PDB entry 9BUC | electron microscopy, 3.40 A resolution | chains B and G of the 6 polymer chains in the assembly

== Chain B ==
Name: Guanine nucleotide-binding protein G(I)/G(S)/G(T) subunit beta-1
Organism: Homo sapiens
UniProtKB: P62873 (GBB1_HUMAN); residue numbers follow UniProt; this construct covers 2-340
Amino-acid sequence (350 residues; each row starts with the number of its first residue; numbers below 1 keep their minus sign (Met-9 is residue -9)):
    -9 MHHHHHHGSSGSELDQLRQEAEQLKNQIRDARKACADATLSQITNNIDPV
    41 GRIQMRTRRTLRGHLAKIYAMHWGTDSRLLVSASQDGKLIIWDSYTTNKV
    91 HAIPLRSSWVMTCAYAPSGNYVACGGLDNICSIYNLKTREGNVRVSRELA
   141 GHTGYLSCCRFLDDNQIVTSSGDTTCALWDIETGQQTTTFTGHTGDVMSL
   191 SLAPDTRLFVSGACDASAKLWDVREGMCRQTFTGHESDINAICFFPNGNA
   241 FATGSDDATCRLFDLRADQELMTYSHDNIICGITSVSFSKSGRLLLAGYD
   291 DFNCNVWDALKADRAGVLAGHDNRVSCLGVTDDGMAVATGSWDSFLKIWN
Unresolved in the structure: -9 to 1
Differences from the reference sequence: expression tag (-9 to 1)
Curated features (UniProtKB/Swiss-Prot):
  - modified residue: Ser2 (N-acetylserine), His266 (Phosphohistidine)
  - natural variant: Leu30 (L30F: In MRD42; uncertain significance), Arg52 (R52G: In MRD42), Gly64 (G64V: In MRD42), Asp76 (D76E: In MRD42; D76G: In MRD42), Gly77 (G77S: In MRD42), Lys78 (K78R: In MRD42), Ile80 (I80N: In MRD42; I80T: In MRD42), His91 (H91R: In MRD42; uncertain significance), Ala92 (A92T: In MRD42), Pro94 (P94S: In MRD42), Leu95 (L95P: In MRD42), Arg96 (R96L: In MRD42), 5 further natural variant entries in UniProt

== Chain G ==
Name: Guanine nucleotide-binding protein G(I)/G(S)/G(O) subunit gamma-2
Organism: Homo sapiens
UniProtKB: P59768 (GBG2_HUMAN); numbering as in UniProt (aligned over 1-71)
Amino-acid sequence (71 residues; row label = number of the first residue in the row):
     1 MASNNTASIAQARKLVEQLKMEANIDRIKVSKAAADLMAYCEAHAKEDPL
    51 LTPVPASENPFREKKFFCAIL
Unresolved in the structure: 1-7, 63-71
Curated features (UniProtKB/Swiss-Prot):
  - modified residue: Ala2 (N-acetylalanine), Cys68 (Cysteine methyl ester)
  - lipidation: Cys68 (S-geranylgeranyl cysteine)

== How chain B and chain G interact ==
Contacting residue pairs - 74 pairs, chain B then chain G:
  Leu4(B) with Ile9(G), hydrophobic
  Leu7(B) with Arg13(G)
  Arg8(B) with Ala12(G)
  Glu10(B) with Val16(G)
  Ala11(B) with Leu19(G)
  Leu14(B) with Lys20(G)
  Lys15(B) with Leu19(G)
  Ile18(B) with Leu19(G), hydrophobic; Glu22(G); Ala23(G), hydrophobic
  Cys25(B) with Arg27(G); Lys29(G); Val30(G), hydrogen bond (backbone-backbone)
  Asp27(B) with Lys29(G); Val30(G); Ser31(G), hydrogen bond
  Ala28(B) with Val30(G)
  Leu30(B) with Ala34(G), hydrophobic
  Ile33(B) with Ala34(G), hydrophobic; Met38(G)
  Ile37(B) with Met38(G), hydrophobic
  Val40(B) with Leu51(G), hydrophobic
  Arg48(B) with Asn59(G); Phe61(G)
  Arg49(B) with Phe61(G), hydrogen bond (side chain-backbone); Arg62(G), hydrogen bond (side chain-backbone)
  Ser84(B) with Phe61(G)
  Tyr85(B) with Pro60(G); Phe61(G), hydrophobic
  Lys209(B) with Glu22(G), salt bridge
  Met217(B) with Met21(G), hydrophobic
  Cys218(B) with Gln18(G), hydrogen bond (backbone-side chain); Met21(G); Glu22(G)
  Arg219(B) with Glu22(G)
  Gln220(B) with Ile25(G)
  Thr221(B) with Glu22(G), hydrogen bond
  Phe235(B) with Leu37(G), hydrophobic; Tyr40(G), hydrophobic
  Pro236(B) with Tyr40(G)
  Asn237(B) with Tyr40(G)
  Asp254(B) with Ala33(G)
  Arg256(B) with Arg27(G); Ile28(G), hydrogen bond (backbone-backbone); Asp36(G), salt bridge
  Ala257(B) with Arg27(G); Val30(G), hydrophobic
  Asp258(B) with Ile25(G); Arg27(G), salt bridge
  Gln259(B) with Val30(G)
  Leu261(B) with Val30(G), hydrophobic
  Ser279(B) with Asp48(G), hydrogen bond
  Lys280(B) with Tyr40(G); Glu47(G), salt bridge; Asp48(G)
  Ser281(B) with Tyr40(G); Cys41(G); His44(G); Asp48(G), hydrogen bond; Leu51(G)
  Gly282(B) with Cys41(G)
  Arg283(B) with Cys41(G); Leu51(G)
  Leu284(B) with Leu51(G), hydrophobic
  Leu300(B) with Met38(G), hydrophobic; Cys41(G), hydrophobic
  Asp323(B) with Pro49(G)
  Gly324(B) with Pro49(G); Leu50(G)
  Met325(B) with Pro49(G), hydrophobic
  Ala326(B) with Phe61(G), hydrophobic
  Ile338(B) with Phe61(G), hydrophobic
  Asn340(B) with Leu50(G); Asn59(G), hydrogen bond
Other interface residues (no listed pair), chain B (55 interface residues in all): Ala21, Ala24, Ala26, Thr34, Met45, Trp63, Asn239, Ala240
Other interface residues (no listed pair), chain G (35 interface residues in all): Leu15, Ala45

== Overview ==
55 residues of chain B and 35 residues of chain G are in contact, with 10 hydrogen bonds and 4 salt bridges.
Among the polar pairs are Lys209(B)-Glu22(G), Arg256(B)-Asp36(G) and Asp258(B)-Arg27(G).
Chain B is Guanine nucleotide-binding protein G(I)/G(S)/G(T) subunit beta-1 and chain G is Guanine
nucleotide-binding protein G(I)/G(S)/G(O) subunit gamma-2, both from Homo sapiens; the structure, Human
calcitonin Receptor in complex with Gs and cagrilintide in the bypass conformation (repeat), was determined by
electron microscopy together with 9BLB, 9BLC, 9BLW, 9BP3, 9BQ3, 9BTW and 3 further entries from the same
study.
